8XB6 - chains B and M of the 22 polymer chains in the assembly; structure by electron microscopy, 3.70 A resolution.

[Chain B]
Protein: Portal protein
From: Acinetobacter phage SH-Ab 15497
UniProtKB: A0A2H5BHC5 (A0A2H5BHC5_BPSHA); residues 1-506 here = UniProt positions 1-506
Chain sequence (506 residues; row label = number of the first residue in the row):
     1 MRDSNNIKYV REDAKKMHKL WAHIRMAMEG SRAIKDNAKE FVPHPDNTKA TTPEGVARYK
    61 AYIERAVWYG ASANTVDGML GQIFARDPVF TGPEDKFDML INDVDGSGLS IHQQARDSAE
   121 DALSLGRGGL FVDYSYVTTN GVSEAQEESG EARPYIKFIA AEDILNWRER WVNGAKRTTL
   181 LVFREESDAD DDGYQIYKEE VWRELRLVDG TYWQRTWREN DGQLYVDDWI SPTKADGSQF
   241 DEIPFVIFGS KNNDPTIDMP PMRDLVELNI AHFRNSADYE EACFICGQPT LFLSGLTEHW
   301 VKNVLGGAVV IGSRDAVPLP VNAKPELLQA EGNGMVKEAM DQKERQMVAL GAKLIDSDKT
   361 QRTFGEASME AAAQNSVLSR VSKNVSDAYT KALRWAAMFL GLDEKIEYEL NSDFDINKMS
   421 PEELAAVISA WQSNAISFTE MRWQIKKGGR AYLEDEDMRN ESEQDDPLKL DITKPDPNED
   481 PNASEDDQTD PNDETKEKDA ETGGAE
Not modelled in the structure: 1-2, 136-151, 469-506

[Chain M]
Protein: Major capsid protein
From: Acinetobacter phage SH-Ab 15497
UniProtKB: A0A2H5BHF7 (A0A2H5BHF7_BPSHA); numbering as in UniProt (aligned over 1-321)
Chain sequence (321 residues; numbered 1 to 321; the number before each row is that of its first residue):
     1 MALSDLQVFN DWAYKTMSEV LDQQVELFNG ATRGAIILRS AGNTGDLSEA AFWAKIQGLV
    61 RPRDPYSNAD VAAKDLRQLV DNTIKVASGT PPINIPPSML RWIQKNPQEA GAVIGQQLAG
   121 DTMQDMLNNG LAAGKAAFTA GGAVHDISAA GTGLMTQRAF NAAQRIFGDR STDIQVWVSH
   181 SSPLFDLYDN ALANAEQLYV FGTVNVRADA FGRPIIITDS PALVSGAAET LRHSTLGLTT
   241 GAILIEQNQD FDSTVVDGTG KQNITRQYQA EWSYNLGVNG YAYDIATGGK APNPTALATA
   301 ANWDKISTSI KDTGGVVLVT K
Not modelled in the structure: 1-7

[How chain B and chain M interact]
Residue-residue contacts - 32 pairs, chain B then chain M:
  Lys15(B) - Asp11(M)  salt bridge
  His18(B) - Asp11(M)  salt bridge
  Lys35(B) - Arg101(M)
  Asp36(B) - Tyr14(M)
  Asp36(B) - Arg101(M)  hydrogen bond (backbone-side chain)
  Asp36(B) - Pro107(M)
  Asp36(B) - Gln108(M)  hydrogen bond (side chain-backbone)
  Asn37(B) - Tyr14(M)  hydrogen bond
  Asn37(B) - Lys105(M)
  Ala38(B) - Arg101(M)
  Lys39(B) - Arg101(M)  hydrogen bond (side chain-backbone)
  Lys39(B) - Trp102(M)  hydrogen bond (side chain-backbone)
  Lys39(B) - Ile103(M)  hydrogen bond (side chain-backbone)
  Lys39(B) - Gln104(M)
  Glu40(B) - Lys105(M)
  Ala50(B) - Trp102(M)  hydrogen bond (backbone-side chain)
  Thr51(B) - Trp102(M)  hydrogen bond (backbone-side chain)
  Val56(B) - Met99(M)
  Val56(B) - Arg101(M)
  Val56(B) - Trp102(M)  hydrophobic
  Tyr59(B) - Arg101(M)
  Lys60(B) - Pro97(M)
  Lys60(B) - Ser98(M)  hydrogen bond
  Lys60(B) - Gln108(M)  hydrogen bond
  Leu165(B) - Val8(M)  hydrophobic
  Arg184(B) - Phe9(M)
  Asp192(B) - Asn29(M)
  Gln195(B) - Phe28(M)
  Gln195(B) - Leu38(M)
  Gln195(B) - Met123(M)
  Tyr197(B) - Glu26(M)
  Trp202(B) - Val8(M)
Also at the interface, not in a pair above, chain B (23 interface residues in all): His44, Thr52, Ile63, Glu200
Also at the interface, not in a pair above, chain M (22 interface residues in all): Gly30, Asn106, Glu109

[Summary]
23 residues of chain B and 22 residues of chain M are in contact, with 10 hydrogen bonds and 2 salt bridges.
Among the polar pairs are Lys15(B)-Asp11(M), His18(B)-Asp11(M) and Asp36(B)-Arg101(M).
Chain B is Portal protein and chain M is Major capsid protein, both from Acinetobacter phage SH-Ab 15497; the
structure, Portal-vertex of SH-Ab15497 in C1 symmetry, was determined by electron microscopy.
